Entry 6Y4K (X-ray diffraction, 3.00 A resolution); this record covers chains A and B of the 4 polymer chains in the assembly.

[Chain A (and B)]
Name: 14-3-3 protein gamma
From: Homo sapiens
Notes: chain B of this document is another copy of the same molecule, construct and numbering; everything in this record applies to it too
Reference sequence: P61981 (1433G_HUMAN); residues 1-234 here = UniProt positions 1-234
Sequence (236 residues; numbered -1 to 234; the number before each row is that of its first residue; numbers below 1 keep their minus sign (Gly-1 is residue -1)):
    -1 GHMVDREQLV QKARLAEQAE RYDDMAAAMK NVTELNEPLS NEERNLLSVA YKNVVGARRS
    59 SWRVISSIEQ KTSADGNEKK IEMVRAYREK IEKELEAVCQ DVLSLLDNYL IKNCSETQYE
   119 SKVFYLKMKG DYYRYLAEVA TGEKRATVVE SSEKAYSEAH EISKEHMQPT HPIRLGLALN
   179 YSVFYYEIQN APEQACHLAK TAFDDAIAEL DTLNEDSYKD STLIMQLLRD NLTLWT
Disordered / not traced: -1 to 2, 71-75, 234 (chain B: -1 to 1, 71-76, 208-218)
Construct notes: expression tag (-1 to 0)
Ligand contacts: fusicoccin (FSC): Glu15, Glu40, Asn43, Leu44, Ser46, Val47, Phe122, Lys125, Met126, Pro170, Ile171, Gly174, Lys217, Asp218, Leu221, Ile222
Swiss-Prot annotation at these positions:
  - site (Interaction with phosphoserine on interacting protein): Arg57, Arg132
  - modified residue: Met1 (N-acetylmethionine), Val2 (N-acetylvaline), Ser71 (Phosphoserine), Tyr133 (Phosphotyrosine), Thr145 (Phosphothreonine), Ser215 (Phosphoserine), Thr234 (Phosphothreonine)
  - natural variant: Glu15 (E15A: In DEE56; uncertain significance), Lys50 (K50Q: Found in an individual with autism; uncertain significance), Asp129 (D129E: In DEE56), Arg132 (R132C: In DEE56), Tyr133 (Y133S: Found in an individual with neurodevelopmental disorder)

[How chain A and chain B interact]
Contacting residue pairs (28):
  Gln6(A) - Lys78(B)
  Gln9(A) - Lys78(B)
  Lys10(A) - Met81(B)
  Leu13(A) - Ile63(B)  hydrophobic
  Leu13(A) - Ile66(B)  hydrophobic
  Leu13(A) - Met81(B)  hydrophobic
  Leu13(A) - Val82(B)  hydrophobic
  Ala14(A) - Tyr85(B)
  Gln16(A) - Val62(B)
  Ala17(A) - Ser59(B)
  Ala17(A) - Val62(B)  hydrophobic
  Arg19(A) - Ser59(B)
  Arg19(A) - Tyr85(B)  hydrogen bond
  Arg19(A) - Ile89(B)
  Arg19(A) - Glu92(B)  salt bridge
  Asp22(A) - Tyr85(B)  hydrogen bond
  Ser59(A) - Ala17(B)
  Val62(A) - Gln16(B)
  Ile63(A) - Ala17(B)  hydrophobic
  Lys78(A) - Gln9(B)
  Met81(A) - Gln6(B)
  Met81(A) - Lys10(B)
  Tyr85(A) - Lys10(B)
  Tyr85(A) - Ala14(B)
  Tyr85(A) - Arg19(B)  hydrogen bond
  Tyr85(A) - Asp22(B)  hydrogen bond
  Ile89(A) - Arg19(B)
  Glu92(A) - Arg19(B)  salt bridge
Interface residues without a listed pair, chain A (19 interface residues in all): Arg56, Lys88
Interface residues without a listed pair, chain B (21 interface residues in all): Arg56, Lys77, Lys88

[Overview]
Chain A and chain B form an interface of 19 and 21 residues respectively, with 4 hydrogen bonds and 2 salt
bridges. Among the polar pairs are Arg19(A)-Glu92(B), Arg19(A)-Tyr85(B) and Asp22(A)-Tyr85(B). Bound to chain
A: fusicoccin.
Both chains are 14-3-3 protein gamma (Homo sapiens). Entry 6Y4K (Crystal structure of human 14-3-3 gamma in
complex with CaMKK2 14-3-3 binding motif Ser100 and Fusicoccin ...) was determined by X-ray diffraction
together with 6Y6B from the same study.
